8K4N - chains A and D of the 5 polymer chains in the assembly; structure by electron microscopy, 2.83 A resolution.

== Chain A ==
Molecule: Guanine nucleotide-binding protein G(i) subunit alpha-1
Source organism: Homo sapiens
UniProtKB: P63096 (GNAI1_HUMAN); residues 1-354 here = UniProt positions 1-354
Chain sequence (354 residues; each row starts with the number of its first residue):
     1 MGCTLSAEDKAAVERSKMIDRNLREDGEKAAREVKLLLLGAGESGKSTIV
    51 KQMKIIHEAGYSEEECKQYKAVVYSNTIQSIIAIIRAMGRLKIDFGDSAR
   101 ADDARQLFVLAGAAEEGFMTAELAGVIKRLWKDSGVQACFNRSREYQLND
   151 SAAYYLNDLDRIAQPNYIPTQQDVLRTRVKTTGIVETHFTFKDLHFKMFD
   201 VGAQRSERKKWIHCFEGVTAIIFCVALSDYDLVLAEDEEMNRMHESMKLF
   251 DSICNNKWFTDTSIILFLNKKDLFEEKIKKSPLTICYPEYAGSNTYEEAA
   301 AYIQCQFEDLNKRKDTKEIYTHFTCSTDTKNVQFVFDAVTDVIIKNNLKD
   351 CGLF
Unresolved in the structure: 1-4, 56-181, 234-240
Sequence notes: engineered mutation Ala-203 (Gly in P63096), Ser-326 (Ala in P63096)
UniProt features mapped onto this chain:
  - region: Lys-35 to Thr-48 (G1 motif), Asp-173 to Thr-181 (G2 motif), Phe-196 to Gly-202, Gln-204, Arg-205 (G3 motif), Ile-265 to Asp-272 (G4 motif), Thr-324, Cys-325, Thr-327 to Thr-329 (G5 motif)
  - binding site (GTP): Glu-43 to Thr-48, Ser-151, Leu-175 to Thr-181, Asp-200 to Gly-202, Gln-204, Asn-269 to Asp-272
  - binding site (Mg(2+)): Ser-47, Thr-181
  - modified residue: Arg-178 (ADP-ribosylarginine), Gln-204 (Deamidated glutamine), Cys-351 (ADP-ribosylcysteine)
  - lipidation: Gly-2 (N-myristoyl glycine), Cys-3 (S-palmitoyl cysteine)
  - natural variant: Gly-40 (G40C: In NEDHISB; G40R: In NEDHISB), Gly-45 (G45D: In NEDHISB), Thr-48 (T48I: In NEDHISB; T48K: In NEDHISB), Gln-52 (Q52P: In NEDHISB), Ser-75 (deletion: In NEDHISB; uncertain significance), Gln-172 (deletion: In NEDHISB), Asp-173 (D173V: In NEDHISB), Glu-186 to Phe-189 (deletion: In NEDHISB; uncertain significance), Cys-224 (C224Y: In NEDHISB), Lys-270 (K270N: In NEDHISB; K270R: In NEDHISB), Asp-272 (D272G: In NEDHISB), Val-332 (V332E: In NEDHISB; uncertain significance)
  - mutagenesis: Gly-42 (G42R: Abolishes switch to an activated conformation and dissociation from beta and gamma subunits upon GTP binding. Abolishes interaction with RGS family members), Glu-116 (E116L: Enhances interaction (inactive GDP-bound) with RGS14), Gln-147 (Q147L: Enhances interaction (inactive GDP-bound) with RGS14), Glu-245 (E245L: Enhances interaction (inactive GDP-bound) with RGS14)

== Chain D ==
Molecule: Probable G-protein coupled receptor 34
Source organism: Homo sapiens
UniProtKB: Q9UPC5 (GPR34_HUMAN); residues 49-327 here = UniProt positions 49-327
Chain sequence (279 residues; row label = number of the first residue in the row):
    49 DEKLLSTVLTTSYSVIFIVGLVGNIIALYVFLGIHRKRNSIQIYLLNVAI
    99 ADLLLIFCLPFRIMYHINQNKWTLGVILCKVVGTLFYMNMYISIILLGFI
   149 SLDRYIKINRSIQQRKAITTKQSIYVCCIVWMLALGGFLTMIILTLKKGG
   199 HNSTMCFHYRDKHNAKGEAIFNFILVVMFWLIFLLIILSYIKIGKNLLRI
   249 SKRRSKFPNSGKYATTARNSFIVLIIFTICFVPYHAFRFIYISSQLNVSS
   299 CYWKEIVHKTNEIMLVLSSFNSCLDPVMY
Cystine bridges: Cys-127/Cys-204
Small-molecule neighbours: VF0 ((2R)-2-azanyl-3-[oxidanyl-[(2R)-2-oxidanyl-3-tetradec-9-enoyloxy-propoxy]phosphoryl]oxy-propanoic acid): Gly-131, Thr-132, Tyr-135, Met-136, Leu-181, Ala-182, Met-189, Phe-205, His-206, Arg-208, Phe-219, Asn-220, Leu-223, Met-226, Tyr-282, Arg-286, Tyr-289

== Interface between chain A and chain D ==
Pairs across the interface (26; chain A residue first):
  Asp-193(A) / Ile-160(D)
  Leu-194(A) / Ile-160(D)  hydrophobic
  Tyr-320(A) / Phe-255(D)  hydrophobic
  Asp-337(A) / Arg-252(D)
  Thr-340(A) / Arg-252(D)
  Asp-341(A) / Phe-255(D)
  Asp-341(A) / Asn-257(D)  hydrogen bond
  Asp-341(A) / Tyr-261(D)  hydrogen bond
  Ile-344(A) / Tyr-261(D)
  Lys-345(A) / Asn-257(D)
  Lys-345(A) / Tyr-261(D)
  Leu-348(A) / Tyr-261(D)  hydrophobic
  Leu-348(A) / Thr-264(D)
  Asp-350(A) / Asn-87(D)
  Cys-351(A) / Arg-152(D)  hydrogen bond (backbone-side chain)
  Cys-351(A) / Lys-155(D)
  Cys-351(A) / Ile-156(D)  hydrophobic
  Leu-353(A) / Arg-152(D)
  Leu-353(A) / Ile-156(D)  hydrophobic
  Leu-353(A) / Thr-264(D)
  Leu-353(A) / Ser-268(D)
  Phe-354(A) / Lys-260(D)  hydrogen bond (backbone-side chain)
  Phe-354(A) / Thr-263(D)
  Phe-354(A) / Thr-264(D)
  Phe-354(A) / Asn-267(D)  hydrogen bond (backbone-side chain)
  Phe-354(A) / Tyr-327(D)
Interface residues without a listed pair, chain A (16 interface residues in all): Ile-343, Asn-347, Gly-352
Interface residues without a listed pair, chain D (22 interface residues in all): Ile-89, Arg-158, Ser-159, Tyr-238, Leu-245, Pro-256, Met-326

== Overview ==
The interface between chain A and chain D involves 16 residues on one side and 22 on the other; the contacts
include 5 hydrogen bonds. Polar contacts include Asp-341(A)/Asn-257(D), Asp-341(A)/Tyr-261(D) and
Cys-351(A)/Arg-152(D). Ligands of chain D: compound VF0.
Here chain A is Guanine nucleotide-binding protein G(i) subunit alpha-1 and chain D is Probable G-protein
coupled receptor 34, both from Homo sapiens. Entry 8K4N (Structure of GPR34-Gi complex) was determined by
electron microscopy.
